7KIO - chain A; structure by X-ray diffraction, 2.40 A resolution.

# Chain A
Protein: Inositol polyphosphate 1-phosphatase
From: Bos taurus
Notes: EC 3.1.3.57
Reference sequence: P21327 (INPP_BOVIN); numbering as in UniProt (aligned over 1-400)
Amino-acid sequence (400 residues; numbered 1 to 400; the number before each row is that of its first residue):
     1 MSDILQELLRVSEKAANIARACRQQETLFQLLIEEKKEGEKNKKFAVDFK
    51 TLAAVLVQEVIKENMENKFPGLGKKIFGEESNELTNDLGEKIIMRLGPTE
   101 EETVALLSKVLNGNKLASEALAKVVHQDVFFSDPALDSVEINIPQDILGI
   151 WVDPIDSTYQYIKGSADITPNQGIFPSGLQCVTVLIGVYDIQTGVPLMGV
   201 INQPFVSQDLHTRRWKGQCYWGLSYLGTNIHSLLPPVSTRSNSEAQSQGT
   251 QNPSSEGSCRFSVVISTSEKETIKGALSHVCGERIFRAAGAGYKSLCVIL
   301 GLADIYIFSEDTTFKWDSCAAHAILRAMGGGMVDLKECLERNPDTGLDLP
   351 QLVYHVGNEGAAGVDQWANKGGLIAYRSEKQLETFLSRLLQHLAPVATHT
Not modelled in the structure: 32-47, 237-261, 273-283, 342-349, 359-365, 393-400
Sequence notes: engineered mutation Ala54 (Asp in P21327); conflict Leu84 (Phe in P21327)
Metal / ion sites: Ca2+: Asp153, Asp156, Asp317 (together with sulfate ion)
Swiss-Prot annotation at these positions:
  - binding site (Mg(2+)): Glu79, Asp153, Ile155, Asp317
  - binding site (Li(+)): Glu80
  - binding site (1D-myo-inositol 1,4-bisphosphate): Asp156, Ser157, Thr158, Ser268, Lys270, Gly290, Ala291, Lys294, Thr312
  - modified residue: Ser318 (Phosphoserine)
What the authors report for this chain:
  - Ca2+ coordination: Asp153, Asp156, Asp317
  - catalytic residues: Thr158 (proposed by the authors, not directly observed)

# Summary
Asp153, Asp156 and Asp317 form the Ca2+ site. From UniProt: 4 Mg2+-binding residues, Li+-binding residue Glu80
and 9 residues binding 1D-myo-inositol 1,4-bisphosphate. From the paper: the catalytic residue Thr158; Ca2+
coordination by Asp153, Asp156 and Asp317.
Chain A is Inositol polyphosphate 1-phosphatase (Bos taurus); the structure, Crystal structure of inositol
polyphosphate 1-phosphatase (INPP1) D54A mutant, was determined by X-ray diffraction (same publication as
6WRY, 6X25, 7KIR, 6WRO and 6WRR).
